Entry 6HW3 (X-ray diffraction, 2.60 A resolution); this record covers chains E and F of the 28 polymer chains in the assembly.

# Chain E
Molecule: Proteasome subunit alpha type-6
Source organism: Saccharomyces cerevisiae (strain ATCC 204508 / S288c)
Notes: EC 3.4.25.1
UniProt: P40302 (PSA6_YEAST); residues 0-233 here correspond to UniProt positions 1-234 (UniProt number = residue number + 1)
Amino-acid sequence (234 residues; each row starts with the number of its first residue; numbering starts at 0):
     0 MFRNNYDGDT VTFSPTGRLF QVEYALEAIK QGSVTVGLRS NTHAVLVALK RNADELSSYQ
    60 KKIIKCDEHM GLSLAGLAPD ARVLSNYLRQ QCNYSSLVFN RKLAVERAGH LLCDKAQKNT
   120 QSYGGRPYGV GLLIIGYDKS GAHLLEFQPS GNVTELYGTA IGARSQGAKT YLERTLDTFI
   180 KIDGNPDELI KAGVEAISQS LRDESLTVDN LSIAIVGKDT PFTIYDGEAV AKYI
Not modelled in the structure: 0-2
UniProt features mapped onto this chain:
  - modified residue: Ser13 (Phosphoserine)
  - cross-link: Lys190 (Glycyl lysine isopeptide (Lys-Gly) (interchain with G-Cter in ubiquitin))

# Chain F
Molecule: Probable proteasome subunit alpha type-7
Source organism: Saccharomyces cerevisiae (strain ATCC 204508 / S288c)
Notes: EC 3.4.25.1
UniProt: P21242 (PSA7_YEAST); residues -3 to 284 here correspond to UniProt positions 1-288 (UniProt number = residue number + 4)
Amino-acid sequence (288 residues; each row starts with the number of its first residue; numbers below 1 keep their minus sign (Met-3 is residue -3)):
    -3 MTSIGTGYDL SNSVFSPDGR NFQVEYAVKA VENGTTSIGI KCNDGVVFAV EKLITSKLLV
    57 PQKNVKIQVV DRHIGCVYSG LIPDGRHLVN RGREEAASFK KLYKTPIPIP AFADRLGQYV
   117 QAHTLYNSVR PFGVSTIFGG VDKNGAHLYM LEPSGSYWGY KGAATGKGRQ SAKAELEKLV
   177 DHHPEGLSAR EAVKQAAKII YLAHEDNKEK DFELEISWCS LSETNGLHKF VKGDLLQEAI
   237 DFAQKEINGD DDEDEDDSDN VMSSDDENAP VATNANATTD QEGDIHLE
Not modelled in the structure: -3 to 1, 245-284
UniProt features mapped onto this chain:
  - modified residue: Thr-2 (N-acetylthreonine)

# Chain E / chain F interface
Pairs across the interface (63; chain E residue first):
  Asn4(E) - Leu6(F)
  Tyr5(E) - Asp5(F)  hydrogen bond
  Tyr5(E) - Leu6(F)  hydrophobic
  Thr9(E) - Arg126(F)
  Val10(E) - Gln19(F)
  Val10(E) - Ser124(F)
  Val10(E) - Val125(F)
  Val10(E) - Arg126(F)
  Thr11(E) - Leu6(F)
  Thr11(E) - Gln19(F)
  Phe12(E) - Gln19(F)  hydrogen bond (backbone-side chain)
  Phe12(E) - Tyr22(F)
  Phe12(E) - Ala23(F)  hydrophobic
  Phe12(E) - Leu77(F)  hydrophobic
  Phe12(E) - Arg126(F)
  Phe12(E) - Pro127(F)
  Ser13(E) - Tyr22(F)
  Pro14(E) - Tyr22(F)  hydrophobic
  Pro14(E) - Lys25(F)
  Thr15(E) - Lys25(F)
  Gly16(E) - Tyr22(F)
  Gly16(E) - Ala26(F)
  Leu18(E) - Leu77(F)  hydrophobic
  Leu18(E) - Arg126(F)
  Glu105(E) - Lys59(F)
  His109(E) - Arg82(F)
  Cys112(E) - Arg82(F)
  Asp113(E) - Arg82(F)  salt bridge
  Asp113(E) - Asn86(F)
  Gln116(E) - Pro79(F)
  Gln116(E) - Asp80(F)
  Gln116(E) - His83(F)  hydrogen bond
  Gln116(E) - Arg126(F)
  Thr119(E) - Arg126(F)  hydrogen bond (backbone-side chain)
  Gln120(E) - His119(F)
  Gln120(E) - Val125(F)
  Gln120(E) - Arg126(F)  hydrogen bond (backbone-backbone)
  Gln120(E) - Phe128(F)
  Ser121(E) - Ser124(F)
  Tyr122(E) - Ser124(F)  hydrogen bond (backbone-backbone)
  Ser149(E) - Pro79(F)
  Gly150(E) - Pro79(F)
  Asn151(E) - Ile78(F)
  Asn151(E) - Pro79(F)
  Thr153(E) - Leu55(F)
  Thr153(E) - Asn60(F)
  Glu154(E) - Val56(F)
  Glu154(E) - Lys59(F)
  Glu154(E) - Asn60(F)  hydrogen bond (backbone-side chain)
  Leu155(E) - Leu54(F)
  Leu155(E) - Leu55(F)  hydrophobic
  Leu155(E) - Val56(F)
  Tyr156(E) - Lys53(F)
  Tyr156(E) - Leu54(F)  hydrogen bond (backbone-backbone)
  Tyr156(E) - Leu55(F)
  Tyr156(E) - Val56(F)
  Tyr156(E) - Pro57(F)
  Gly157(E) - Leu54(F)
  Lys168(E) - Leu54(F)
  Leu171(E) - Leu54(F)
  Glu172(E) - Ser52(F)  hydrogen bond
  Glu172(E) - Lys53(F)
  Leu175(E) - Lys53(F)
Also at the interface, not in a pair above, chain E (38 interface residues in all): Arg38, Lys117, Ser139, His142, Val152, Phe178
Also at the interface, not in a pair above, chain F (30 interface residues in all): Asn123, Gly129

# In short
Chain E and chain F form an interface of 38 and 30 residues respectively; the contacts include 9 hydrogen
bonds and 1 salt bridge. Polar contacts include Asp113(E)-Arg82(F), Tyr5(E)-Asp5(F) and Phe12(E)-Gln19(F).
Here chain E is Proteasome subunit alpha type-6 and chain F is Probable proteasome subunit alpha type-7, both
from Saccharomyces cerevisiae (strain ATCC 204508 / S288c). Entry 6HW3 (Yeast 20S proteasome in complex with
13) was determined by X-ray diffraction together with 6HTB, 6HTC, 6HTD, 6HTP, 6HTR, 6HUB and 30 further
entries from the same study.
